8W12 - chains A and C of the 6 polymer chains in the assembly; structure by electron microscopy, 3.50 A resolution.

== Chain A ==
Molecule: Core protein VP3
Source organism: Bluetongue virus (serotype 1 / isolate South Africa)
UniProtKB: Q1AE73 (Q1AE73_9REOV); residues 1-901 here = UniProt positions 1-901
Sequence (921 residues; numbered -19 to 901; the number before each row is that of its first residue; numbers below 1 keep their minus sign (Met-19 is residue -19)):
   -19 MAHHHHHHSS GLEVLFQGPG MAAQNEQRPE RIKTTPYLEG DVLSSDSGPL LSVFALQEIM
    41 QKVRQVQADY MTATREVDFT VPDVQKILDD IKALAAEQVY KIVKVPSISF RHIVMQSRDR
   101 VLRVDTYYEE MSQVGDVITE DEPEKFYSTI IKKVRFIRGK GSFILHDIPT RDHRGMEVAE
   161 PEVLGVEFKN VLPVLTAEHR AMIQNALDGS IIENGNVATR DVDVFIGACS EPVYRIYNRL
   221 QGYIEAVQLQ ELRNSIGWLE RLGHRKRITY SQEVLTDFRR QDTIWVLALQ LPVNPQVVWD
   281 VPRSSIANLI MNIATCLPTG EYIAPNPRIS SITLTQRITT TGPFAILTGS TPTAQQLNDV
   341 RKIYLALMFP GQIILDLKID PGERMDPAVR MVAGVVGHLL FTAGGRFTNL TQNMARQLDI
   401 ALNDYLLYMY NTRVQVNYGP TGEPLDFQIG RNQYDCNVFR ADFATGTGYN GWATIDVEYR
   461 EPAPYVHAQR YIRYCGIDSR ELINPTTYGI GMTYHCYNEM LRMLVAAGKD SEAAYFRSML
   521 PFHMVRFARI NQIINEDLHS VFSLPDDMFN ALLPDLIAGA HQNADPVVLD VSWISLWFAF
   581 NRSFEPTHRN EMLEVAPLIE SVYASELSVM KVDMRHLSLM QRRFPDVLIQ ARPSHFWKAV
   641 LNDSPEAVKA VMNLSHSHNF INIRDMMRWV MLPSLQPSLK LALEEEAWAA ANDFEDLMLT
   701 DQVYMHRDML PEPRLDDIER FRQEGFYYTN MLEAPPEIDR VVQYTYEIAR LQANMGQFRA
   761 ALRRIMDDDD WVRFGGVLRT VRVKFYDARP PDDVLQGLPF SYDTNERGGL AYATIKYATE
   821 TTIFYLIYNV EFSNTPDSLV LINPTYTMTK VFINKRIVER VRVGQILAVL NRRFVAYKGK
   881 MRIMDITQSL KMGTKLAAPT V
Unresolved in the structure: -19 to 23, 52-58, 656-661, 807-810, 893-901
Differences from the reference sequence: expression tag (-19 to 0)
From the paper describing this entry:
  - mutagenesis - R431F: abolished growth in response to reverse genetics method

== Chain C ==
Molecule: VP6
Source organism: Bluetongue virus (serotype 1 / isolate South Africa)
UniProtKB: Q91HQ0 (Q91HQ0_9REOV); the construct lacks a stretch of the UniProt sequence and is renumbered around it, so the offset changes along the chain: 1-33 = UniProt 1-33; 158-187 = UniProt 34-63; 188-329 = UniProt 188-329
Sequence (205 residues; each row starts with the number of its first residue; note: 124 numbers in that range are skipped by the numbering (no residue carries them; nothing is unmodelled there)):
     1 MSAAMLLAPG DVIKRSSEEL KQRQIQINLI DWT
   158 EGESEKESKA EAKEGDKAEE LKDGEGTQSE RDLRRKEKSG AHAKAAERGR RKQGKKPHGD
   218 AQREGTEEEK TSEEPASVGI TIEGVMSQKK LLSMIGGVER KMAPIGARES AVMLVSNSIK
   278 DVVRATAYFT APTGDPHWKE VAREASKKKN ILAYTSTGGD VKTEFLHLID HL
Unresolved in the structure: 1-3, 158-259

== Chain A / chain C interface ==
Residue-residue contacts (11):
  Asn306(A) with Ile262(C); Gly263(C)
  Pro307(A) with Gln24(C)
  Arg308(A) with Gln22(C); Ile262(C)
  Ile312(A) with Ile262(C), hydrophobic
  Pro485(A) with Ala264(C); Arg265(C)
  Thr486(A) with Arg265(C)
  Pro521(A) with Ile262(C)
  Val525(A) with Ala264(C), hydrophobic
Also at the interface, not in a pair above, chain A (10 interface residues in all): Ile309, Phe522
Also at the interface, not in a pair above, chain C (9 interface residues in all): Glu266, Ser267, Ala268

== In short ==
10 residues of chain A face 9 of chain C across their interface. The paper reports that R431F of chain A
abolishes growth in response to reverse genetics method.
Chain A is Core protein VP3 and chain C is VP6, both from Bluetongue virus (serotype 1 / isolate South
Africa); the structure, Cryo-EM structure of VP3-VP6 heterohexamer, was determined by electron microscopy
together with 8W19, 8W1C, 8W1O, 8W1R and 8W1S from the same study.
